PDB entry 7AFO | electron microscopy, 3.93 A resolution | chains A and K of the 15 polymer chains in the assembly

[Chain A]
Molecule: 16SrRNA (body domain of the 30S ribosome)
From: Escherichia coli
Sequence (1541 nucleotides; numbered 1 to 1542 plus 1 insertion-coded residue; 2 numbers in that range are skipped by the numbering (no residue carries them; nothing is unmodelled there); the number before each row is that of its first residue):
     1 AAAUUGAAGA GUUUGAUCAU GGCUCAGAUU GAACGCUGGC GGCAGGCCUA ACACAUGCAA
    61 GUCGAACGGU AACAGGAAGA AGCUUGCUUC UUUGCUGACG AGUGGCGGAC GGGUGAGUAA
   121 UGUCUGGGAA ACUGCCUGAU GGAGGGGGAU AACUACUGGA AACGGUAGCU AAUACCGCAU
   181 AACGUCGCAA GACCAAAGAG GGGGACCUUC GGGCCUCUUG CCAUCGGAUG UGCCCAGAUG
   241 GGAUUAGCUA GUAGGUGGGG UAACGGCUCA CCUAGGCGAC GAUCCCUAGC UGGUCUGAGA
   301 GGAUGACCAG CCACACUGGA ACUGAGACAC GGUCCAGACU CCUACGGGAG GCAGCAGUGG
   361 GGAAUAUUGC ACAAUGGGCG CAAGCCUGAU GCAGCCAUGC CGCGUGUAUG AAGAAGGCCU
   421 UCGGGUUGUA AAGUACUUUC AGCGGGGAGG AAGGGAGUAA AGUUAAUACC UUUGCUCAUU
   481 GACGUUACCC GCAGAAGAAG CACCGGCUAA CUCCGUGCCA GCAGCCGCGG UAAUACGGAG
   541 GGUGCAAGCG UUAAUCGGAA UUACUGGGCG UAAAGCGCAC GCAGGCGGUU UGUUAAGUCA
   601 GAUGUGAAAU CCCCGGGCUC AACCUGGGAA CUGCAUCUGA UACUGGCAAG CUUGAGUCUC
   661 GUAGAGGGGG GUAGAAUUCC AGGUGUAGCG GUGAAAUGCG UAGAGAUCUG GAGGAAUACC
   721 GGUGGCGAAG GCGGCCCCCU GGACGAAGAC UGACGCUCAG GUGCGAAAGC GUGGGGAGCA
   781 AACAGGAUUA GAUACCCUGG UAGUCCACGC CGUAAACGAU GUCGACUUGG AGGUUGUGCC
   841 CUUGAGGCGU GGCUUCCGGA GCUAACGCGU UAAGUCGACC GCCUGGGGAG UACGGCCGCA
   901 AGGUUAAAAC UCAAAUGAAU UGACGGGGGC
   932 CCGCACAAGC GGUGGAGCAU GUGGUUUAAU UCGAUGXAAC GCGAAGAACC UUACCUGGUC
   992 UUGACAUCCA CGGAAGUUUU CAGAGAUGAG AAUGUGCCUU CGGGAACCGU GAGACAGGUG
  1052 CUGCAUGGCU GUCGUCAGCU CGUGUUGUGA AAUGUUGGGU UAAGUCCCGC AACGAGCGCA
  1112 ACCCUUAUCC UUUGUUGCCA GCGGUCCGGC CGGGAACUCA AAGGAGACUG CCAGUGAUAA
  1172 ACUGGAGGAA GGUGGGGAUG ACGUCAAGUC AUCAUGGCCC UUACGACCAG GGCUACACAC
  1232 GUGCUACAAU GGCGCAUACA AAGAGAAGCG ACCUCGCGAG AGCAAGCGGA CCUCAUAAAG
  1292 UGCGUCGUAG UCCGGAUUGG AGUCUGCAAC UCGACUCCAU GAAGUCGGAA UCGCUAGUAA
  1352 UCGUGGAUCA GAAUGCCACG GUGAAUACGU UCCCGGCCUU G
 1392A U
  1393 A
  1395 CACACCGCCC GUXACACCAU GGGAGUGGGU UGCAAAAGAA GUAGGUAGCU UAACCUUCGG
  1455 GAGGGCGCUU ACCACUUUGU GAUUCAUGAC UGGGGUGAAG UCGUAACAAG GUAACCGUAG
  1515 GGGAACCUGC GGUUGGAUCA CCUCCUUA
Not modelled in the structure: 932-1386, 1392A, 1395-1506, 1541-1542
Modified positions: 2MG (2N-methylguanosine-5'-monophosphate) at position 967, 5MC (5-methylcytidine-5'-monophosphate) at position 968, 2MG (2N-methylguanosine-5'-monophosphate) at position 1208, 4OC (4n,o2'-methylcytidine-5'-monophosphate) at position 1402, 5MC (5-methylcytidine-5'-monophosphate) at position 1407, UR3 (3-methyluridine-5'-monophoshate) at position 1498, 2MG (2N-methylguanosine-5'-monophosphate) at position 1516, MA6 (6N-dimethyladenosine-5'-monophoshate) at position 1518, MA6 (6N-dimethyladenosine-5'-monophoshate) at position 1519
Bound ions: Mg2+ site 1 near G21 (its only coordinating residue here); Mg2+ site 2: C48, G115; Mg2+ site 3: A109, G331; Mg2+ site 4: A174, C175, A197; Mg2+ site 5: G299, G558; Mg2+ site 6 near C355 (its only coordinating residue here); Mg2+ site 7 near U398 (its only coordinating residue here); Mg2+ site 8: G450, A451; Mg2+ site 9: A509, A510; Mg2+ site 10 near A547 (its only coordinating residue here); Mg2+ site 11: A572, A573, A574; Mg2+ site 12: C576, C578; 4 more Mg2+ sites not listed

[Chain K]
Molecule: 30S ribosomal protein S11
From: Escherichia coli
UniProt: C3SR57 (C3SR57_ECOLX); residues 1-129 here = UniProt positions 1-129
Sequence (129 residues; row label = number of the first residue in the row):
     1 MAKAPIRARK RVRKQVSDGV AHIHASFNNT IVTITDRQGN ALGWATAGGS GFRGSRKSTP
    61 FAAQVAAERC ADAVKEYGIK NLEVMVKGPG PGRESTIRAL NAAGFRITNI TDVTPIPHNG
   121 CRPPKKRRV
Not modelled in the structure: 1-12

[Interface between chain A and chain K]
Pairs across the interface (84):
  G674(A) with His-118(K), base contact
  A675(A) with Ile-116(K), hydrogen bond to the sugar; Pro-117(K), base contact; His-118(K), hydrogen bond to the base; Gly-120(K), base contact
  A676(A) with Pro-115(K), phosphate contact; Ile-116(K), sugar contact; Pro-117(K), sugar contact
  U677(A) with Pro-115(K), phosphate contact
  G683(A) with Gly-39(K), hydrogen bond to the base; Asn-40(K), hydrogen bond to the sugar
  U684(A) with Asn-40(K), hydrogen bond to the sugar; Ala-41(K), hydrogen bond to the sugar
  G685(A) with Ala-41(K), sugar contact; Trp-44(K), sugar contact
  U686(A) with Leu-42(K), phosphate contact; Gly-43(K), phosphate contact; Trp-44(K), hydrogen bond to the sugar; Tyr-77(K), phosphate contact
  A687(A) with Trp-44(K), sugar contact
  G688(A) with Trp-44(K), sugar contact; Thr-46(K), phosphate contact; Gly-49(K), phosphate contact
  C689(A) with Asn-29(K), hydrogen bond to the phosphate; Ile-31(K), phosphate contact; Thr-46(K), hydrogen bond to the phosphate; Gly-48(K), hydrogen bond to the phosphate; Gly-49(K), hydrogen bond to the phosphate
  G690(A) with Asn-29(K), hydrogen bond to the phosphate; Arg-53(K), hydrogen bond to the base; Lys-57(K), base contact
  G691(A) with Asn-28(K), hydrogen bond to the phosphate; Lys-57(K), hydrogen bond to the base
  U692(A) with Asn-28(K), hydrogen bond to the phosphate; Gly-54(K), base contact; Arg-127(K), hydrogen bond to the phosphate
  G693(A) with Arg-127(K), salt bridge to the phosphate
  A694(A) with Gly-54(K), phosphate contact; Ser-55(K), hydrogen bond to the phosphate
  A695(A) with Arg-53(K), phosphate contact; Gly-54(K), hydrogen bond to the phosphate
  A704(A) with Trp-44(K), base contact
  G705(A) with Ile-31(K), sugar contact; Trp-44(K), base contact
  A706(A) with His-24(K), salt bridge to the phosphate; Ile-31(K), sugar contact; Thr-33(K), hydrogen bond to the sugar
  U707(A) with His-22(K), hydrogen bond to the phosphate; His-24(K), salt bridge to the phosphate; Gly-39(K), hydrogen bond to the sugar; Lys-87(K), salt bridge to the phosphate
  C708(A) with His-22(K), salt bridge to the phosphate; Gln-38(K), sugar contact; Gly-39(K), sugar contact
  A716(A) with His-118(K), base contact; Asn-119(K), hydrogen bond to the sugar; Gly-120(K), sugar contact
  U717(A) with His-118(K), sugar contact; Asn-119(K), hydrogen bond to the phosphate
  A718(A) with Pro-117(K), sugar contact; His-118(K), stacking on the base; Asn-119(K), hydrogen bond to the phosphate
  A777(A) with Cys-121(K), base contact
  G778(A) with Cys-121(K), hydrogen bond to the sugar; Arg-122(K), hydrogen bond to the sugar
  C779(A) with Arg-122(K), hydrogen bond to the sugar; Pro-123(K), sugar contact; Pro-124(K), phosphate contact; Lys-125(K), phosphate contact
  A780(A) with Pro-124(K), phosphate contact; Lys-125(K), hydrogen bond to the phosphate
  A781(A) with Lys-125(K), salt bridge to the phosphate
  C795(A) with Arg-128(K), hydrogen bond to the sugar; Val-129(K), phosphate contact
  C796(A) with Arg-127(K), hydrogen bond to the phosphate; Arg-128(K), hydrogen bond to the phosphate; Val-129(K), sugar contact
  C797(A) with Arg-127(K), salt bridge to the phosphate
  U1522(A) with Lys-125(K), hydrogen bond to the phosphate; Arg-128(K), salt bridge to the phosphate
  G1523(A) with Lys-125(K), salt bridge to the phosphate; Arg-128(K), salt bridge to the phosphate
  C1524(A) with Arg-122(K), salt bridge to the phosphate
  G1525(A) with Arg-122(K), salt bridge to the phosphate
Interface residues without a listed pair, chain A (38 interface residues in all): G714
Interface residues without a listed pair, chain K (38 interface residues in all): Thr-35, Ala-47

[Overview]
The chain A/chain K interface involves 38 residues from each chain, with 33 hydrogen bonds, 12 salt bridges
and 1 aromatic stacking contact. Polar pairs include A675(A)/His-118(K), G683(A)/Gly-39(K) and
G690(A)/Arg-53(K). C48(A) and G115(A) form the Mg2+ site 2.
Here chain A is 16SrRNA (body domain of the 30S ribosome) and chain K is 30S ribosomal protein S11, both from
Escherichia coli. Entry 7AFO (Bacterial 30S ribosomal subunit assembly complex state B (body domain)) was
determined by electron microscopy (same publication as 7AF3, 7AF5, 7AF8, 7AFA, 7AFD, 7AFH and 17 further
entries).
